Entry 7QAV (X-ray diffraction, 2.65 A resolution); this record covers chain A.

Chain A:
Molecule: Multiple virulence factor regulator MvfR
From: Pseudomonas aeruginosa (strain ATCC 15692 / DSM 22644 / CIP 104116 / JCM 14847 / LMG 12228 / 1C / PRS 101 / PAO1)
Reference sequence: Q9I4X0 (MVFR_PSEAE); numbering as in UniProt (aligned over 1-332)
Sequence (332 residues; each row starts with the number of its first residue):
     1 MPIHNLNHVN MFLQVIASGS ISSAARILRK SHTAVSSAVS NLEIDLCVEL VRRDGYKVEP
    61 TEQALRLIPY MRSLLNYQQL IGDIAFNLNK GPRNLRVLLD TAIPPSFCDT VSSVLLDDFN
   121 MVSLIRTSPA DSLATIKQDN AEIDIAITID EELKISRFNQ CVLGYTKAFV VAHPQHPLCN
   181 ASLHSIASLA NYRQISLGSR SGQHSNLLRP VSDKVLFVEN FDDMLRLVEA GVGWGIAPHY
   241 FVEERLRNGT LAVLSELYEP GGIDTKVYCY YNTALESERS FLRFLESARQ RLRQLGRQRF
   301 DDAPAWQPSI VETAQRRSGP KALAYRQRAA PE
Not modelled in the structure: 1-92, 200-201, 298-332
Differences from the reference sequence: conflict Gln-294 (Glu in Q9I4X0)
Residues lining bound ligands: XBH (N-[[2-(4-cyclopropylphenyl)-1,3-thiazol-5-yl]methyl]-2-(trifluoromethyl)pyridin-4-amine): Ala-102, Ile-149, Ala-168, Val-170, Ser-185, Ile-186, Leu-189, Leu-207, Leu-208, Val-211, Phe-221, Ile-236, Ala-237, Pro-238, Leu-254, Ser-255, Tyr-258, Ile-263, Thr-265
UniProt features mapped onto this chain:
  - DNA-binding region: Ile-21 to Ser-40 (H-T-H motif)

In short:
Chain A binds compound XBH.
Chain A is Multiple virulence factor regulator MvfR (Pseudomonas aeruginosa (strain ATCC 15692 / DSM 22644 /
CIP 104116 / JCM 14847 / LMG 12228 / 1C / PRS 101 / PAO1)); the structure, Crystal structure of PqsR (MvfR)
ligand-binding domain in complex with compound
N-((2-(4-cyclopropylphenyl)thiazol-5-yl)methyl)-2-(trifluoromethyl)pyridin-4-amine, was determined by X-ray
diffraction (same publication as 7QA0 and 7QA3).
